PDB entry 7Q83 | X-ray diffraction, 2.19 A resolution | chains A and B

== Chain A ==
Molecule: Exocyst complex component SEC3
Source organism: Saccharomyces cerevisiae (strain ATCC 204508 / S288c)
UniProtKB: P33332 (SEC3_YEAST); residues 75-320 here = UniProt positions 75-320
Sequence (250 residues; row label = number of the first residue in the row):
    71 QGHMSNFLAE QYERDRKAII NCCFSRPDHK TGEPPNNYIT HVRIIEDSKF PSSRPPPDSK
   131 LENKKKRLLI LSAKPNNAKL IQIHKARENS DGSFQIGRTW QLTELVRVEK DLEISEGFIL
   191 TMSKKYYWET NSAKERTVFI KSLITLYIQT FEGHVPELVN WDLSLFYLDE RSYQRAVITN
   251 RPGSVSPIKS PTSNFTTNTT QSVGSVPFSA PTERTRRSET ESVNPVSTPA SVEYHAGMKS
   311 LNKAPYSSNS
Unresolved in the structure: 71-75, 251-320
Sequence notes: expression tag (71-74)
Disulfides: Cys92-Cys93

== Chain B ==
Molecule: Protein SSO2
Source organism: Saccharomyces cerevisiae (strain ATCC 204508 / S288c)
UniProtKB: P39926 (SSO2_YEAST); numbering as in UniProt (aligned over 1-270)
Sequence (274 residues; numbered -3 to 270; the number before each row is that of its first residue; numbers below 1 keep their minus sign (Gly-3 is residue -3)):
    -3 GSHMMSNANP YENNNPYAEN YEMQEDLNNA PTGHYEGSDD FVAFMNKINS INANLSRYEN
    57 IINQIDAQHK DLLTQVSEEQ EMELRRSLDD YISQATDLQY QLKADIKDAQ RDGLHDSNKQ
   117 AQAENCRQKF LKLIQDYRII DSNYKEESKE QAKRQYTIIQ PEATDEEVEA AINDVNGQQI
   177 FSQALLNANR RGEAKTALAE VQARHQELLK LEKTMAELTQ LFNDMEELVI EQQENVDVID
   237 KNVEDAQQDV EQGVGHTNKA VKSARKARKN KIRC
Unresolved in the structure: -3 to 3, 9-32, 150-196, 227-270
Sequence notes: expression tag (-3 to 0); conflict Tyr31 (Ser in P39926), Glu32 (Asp in P39926)

== Chain A / chain B interface ==
Contacting residue pairs - 46 pairs, chain A then chain B:
  Asn76(A) with Tyr7(B), hydrogen bond (side chain-backbone); Glu8(B)
  Leu78(A) with Tyr7(B)
  Ala79(A) with Asn5(B), hydrogen bond (backbone-side chain); Tyr7(B); Glu8(B)
  Tyr82(A) with Ala4(B); Asn5(B); Pro6(B); Tyr7(B), hydrophobic
  Glu83(A) with Asn5(B), hydrogen bond
  Arg86(A) with Ala4(B), hydrogen bond (side chain-backbone); Asn5(B)
  Val112(A) with Tyr7(B)
  Glu205(A) with Tyr7(B)
  Val208(A) with Pro6(B), hydrophobic; Tyr7(B)
  Ile218(A) with Gln131(B); Arg134(B)
  Gln219(A) with Arg134(B); Thr215(B); Asn219(B)
  Glu222(A) with Ser138(B), hydrogen bond (backbone-side chain); Glu208(B); Met211(B)
  Gly223(A) with Arg134(B); Ile135(B)
  His224(A) with Ser138(B); Glu142(B), salt bridge
  Phe236(A) with Gln131(B), hydrogen bond (backbone-side chain)
  Tyr237(A) with Gln124(B); Leu127(B); Lys128(B); Gln131(B); Phe218(B), hydrophobic; Glu222(B), hydrogen bond
  Leu238(A) with Gln131(B); Ile135(B), hydrophobic
  Asp239(A) with Lys128(B), salt bridge
  Ser242(A) with Asp132(B); Ile135(B)
  Arg245(A) with Asp62(B), salt bridge; Ile135(B); Ile136(B); Asn139(B), hydrogen bond
  Ala246(A) with Ile135(B), hydrophobic
Other interface residues (no listed pair), chain A (23 interface residues in all): Thr215, Asn250
Other interface residues (no listed pair), chain B (24 interface residues in all): Lys66
The authors on this interface:
  - interface residues, chain B: Tyr7(B)

== Overview ==
23 residues of chain A face 24 of chain B across their interface; the contacts include 8 hydrogen bonds and 3
salt bridges. Polar pairs include His224(A)-Glu142(B), Asp239(A)-Lys128(B) and Arg245(A)-Asp62(B). From the
paper: the interface residue Tyr7(B).
Here chain A is Exocyst complex component SEC3 and chain B is Protein SSO2, both from Saccharomyces cerevisiae
(strain ATCC 204508 / S288c). Entry 7Q83 (Crystal structure of S. cerevisiae Sso2 in complex with the
pleckstrin homology domain of Sec3) was determined by X-ray diffraction.
